Entry 8ANO (X-ray diffraction, 1.29 A resolution); this record covers chains A and E of the 7 polymer chains in the assembly.

== Chain A ==
Name: Fucose-binding lectin PA-IIL
Organism: Pseudomonas aeruginosa PAO1
UniProtKB: Q9HYN5 (Q9HYN5_PSEAE); residues 1-114 here correspond to UniProt positions 2-115 (UniProt number = residue number + 1)
Sequence (114 residues; each row starts with the number of its first residue):
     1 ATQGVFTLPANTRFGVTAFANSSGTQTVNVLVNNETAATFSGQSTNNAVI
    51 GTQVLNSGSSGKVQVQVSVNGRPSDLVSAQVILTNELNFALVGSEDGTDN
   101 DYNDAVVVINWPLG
Metal / ion sites: Ca2+ site 1: Asn21, Asp101, Asn103, Asp104 (together with ZDC) (shared with 1 residue of chain B); Ca2+ site 2: Glu95, Asp99, Asp101, Asp104 (together with ZDC); Ca2+ site 3: Gly114 (together with ZDC) (shared with 4 residues of chain B)
Residues lining bound ligands: ZDC (3,7-anhydro-2,8-dideoxy-L-glycero-D-gluco-octonic acid): Asn21, Ser22, Ser23, Thr45, Glu95, Asp96, Gly97, Asp99, Asp101, Asn103, Asp104

== Chain E ==
Name: Mixed-chirality fucosylated peptide FHP8
Sequence (12 residues; row label = number of the first residue in the row):
     2 KKLLKLLKLLLX
Modified / non-standard residues: Lys3 (D-lysine; DLY); Leu4, Leu5 (D-leucine; DLE); NH2 (amino group) at position 13
Covalent attachments: 3,7-anhydro-2,8-dideoxy-L-glycero-D-gluco-octonic acid (ZDC) linked to Lys2

== Interface between chain A and chain E ==
Pairs across the interface (8):
  Ser23(A) - Lys2(E)
  Ser23(A) - Lys3(E)
  Ser23(A) - Leu4(E)
  Gly24(A) - Lys2(E)  hydrogen bond (backbone-backbone)
  Val69(A) - Lys3(E)
  Asn70(A) - Lys3(E)
  Gly97(A) - Lys2(E)
  Thr98(A) - Lys2(E)
Interface residues without a listed pair, chain A (9 interface residues in all): Ser22, Gln43, Asp96
Interface residues without a listed pair, chain E (4 interface residues in all): Leu7

== Overview ==
The interface between chain A and chain E involves 9 residues on one side and 4 on the other; the contacts
include 1 hydrogen bond. Its one hydrogen bond, Gly24(A)-Lys2(E), is backbone to backbone. Chain A binds
compound ZDC. Covalently linked compound ZDC: at Lys2(E).
Here chain A is Fucose-binding lectin PA-IIL (Pseudomonas aeruginosa PAO1) and chain E is Mixed-chirality
fucosylated peptide FHP8. Entry 8ANO (Fucosylated mixed-chirality linear peptide FHP8 bound to the fucose
binding lectin LecB PA-IIL from Pseudomonas aeruginosa ...) was determined by X-ray diffraction together with
8AN9, 8ANR and 8AOO from the same study.
